Entry 6TJW (X-ray diffraction, 2.31 A resolution); this record covers chains B and D of the 6 polymer chains in the assembly.

== Chain B (and D) ==
Name: Hemagglutinin HA2
Organism: Influenza A virus (A/harbour seal/Germany/1/2014(H10N7))
Notes: chain D of this document is another copy of the same molecule, construct and numbering; everything in this record applies to it too
UniProt: A0A0A7HR51 (A0A0A7HR51_9INFA); residues 1-176 here correspond to UniProt positions 333-508 (UniProt number = residue number + 332)
Amino-acid sequence (177 residues; numbered 1 to 177; the number before each row is that of its first residue):
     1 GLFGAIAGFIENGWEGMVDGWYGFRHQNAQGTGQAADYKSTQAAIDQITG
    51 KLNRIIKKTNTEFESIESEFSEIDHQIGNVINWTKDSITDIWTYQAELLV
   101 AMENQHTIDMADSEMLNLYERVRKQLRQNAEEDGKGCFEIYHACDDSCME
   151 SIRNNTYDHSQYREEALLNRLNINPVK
Disordered / not traced: 173-177
Construct notes: expression tag (177)
Disulfide bonds: Cys144-Cys148
Covalently attached groups: N-acetylglucosamine (NAG) linked to Asn82
Metal / ion sites: Ca2+: Asn79 (together with N-acetylglucosamine) (shared with 1 residue of chain C; Glu64(D) of chain D)

== How chain B and chain D interact ==
Residue-residue contacts (51; chain B residue first):
  Gly1(B) - Asn117(D)  hydrogen bond (backbone-side chain)
  Leu2(B) - Phe3(D)
  Leu2(B) - Met110(D)  hydrophobic
  Leu2(B) - Ser113(D)
  Leu2(B) - Asn117(D)
  Phe3(B) - Phe3(D)  hydrophobic
  Phe3(B) - Asn117(D)
  Gly4(B) - Asn117(D)
  Gln76(B) - Ile73(D)
  Ile77(B) - Ile77(D)  hydrophobic
  Asn79(B) - Ile66(D)
  Val80(B) - Ile66(D)
  Val80(B) - Ile77(D)  hydrophobic
  Val80(B) - Ile81(D)  hydrophobic
  Trp83(B) - Phe63(D)
  Trp83(B) - Glu64(D)
  Trp83(B) - Ile66(D)  hydrophobic
  Trp83(B) - Lys85(D)
  Thr84(B) - Thr84(D)
  Asp86(B) - Phe63(D)
  Ser87(B) - Phe63(D)
  Asp90(B) - Thr59(D)  hydrogen bond
  Asp90(B) - Thr61(D)  hydrogen bond
  Asp90(B) - Phe63(D)
  Asp90(B) - Trp92(D)
  Ile91(B) - Ile88(D)  hydrophobic
  Ile91(B) - Ile91(D)  hydrophobic
  Ile91(B) - Trp92(D)
  Tyr94(B) - Trp92(D)  hydrophobic
  Tyr94(B) - Gln95(D)
  Tyr94(B) - Leu99(D)
  Gln95(B) - Gln95(D)
  Leu98(B) - Gln95(D)
  Leu98(B) - Leu99(D)  hydrophobic
  Met102(B) - Met102(D)  hydrophobic
  Gln105(B) - His106(D)
  Tyr119(B) - Lys124(D)
  Glu131(B) - Arg127(D)  salt bridge
  Glu131(B) - Gln128(D)
  Glu131(B) - Arg163(D)  salt bridge
  Glu132(B) - Arg123(D)  salt bridge
  Glu132(B) - Lys124(D)
  Glu132(B) - Arg127(D)
  Gly134(B) - Lys124(D)
  Glu139(B) - Arg127(D)  salt bridge
  Tyr141(B) - Arg127(D)  hydrogen bond
  Tyr141(B) - Arg163(D)
  Arg170(B) - Gln128(D)
  Arg170(B) - Arg163(D)  hydrogen bond (backbone-side chain)
  Arg170(B) - Leu167(D)
  Leu171(B) - Leu171(D)  hydrophobic
Interface residues without a listed pair, chain B (31 interface residues in all): Phe9, Ile88, Asp109, Asp133
Interface residues without a listed pair, chain D (31 interface residues in all): Arg54, Asp74, Asp109

== In short ==
Chain B and chain D each contribute 31 residues to their interface; the contacts include 5 hydrogen bonds and
4 salt bridges. Polar pairs include Glu131(B)-Arg127(D), Glu131(B)-Arg163(D) and Glu132(B)-Arg123(D).
Covalently linked N-acetylglucosamine: at Asn82(B).
Chain B and chain D are both Hemagglutinin HA2 (Influenza A virus (A/harbour seal/Germany/1/2014(H10N7))); the
structure, Crystal structure of the haemagglutinin mutant (Gln226Leu, Del228) from an H10N7 seal influenza
virus isolated in ..., was determined by X-ray diffraction (same publication as 6TJY, 6TVA, 6TVB, 6TVC, 6TVD,
6TVF and 9 further entries).
